Entry 6WY6 (X-ray diffraction, 1.77 A resolution); this record covers chains B and D.

== Chain B ==
Protein: Autophagy-related protein 8
Organism: Saccharomyces cerevisiae
UniProtKB: A6ZKM4 (ATG8_YEAS7); the author numbering skips numbers that UniProt does not, so the offset changes along the chain: 0-2 = UniProt 1-3; 4-116 = UniProt 4-116
Sequence (118 residues; each row starts with the number of its first residue; note: 1 number in that range is skipped by the numbering (no residue carries it; nothing is unmodelled there); numbers below 1 keep their minus sign (Gly-2 is residue -2)):
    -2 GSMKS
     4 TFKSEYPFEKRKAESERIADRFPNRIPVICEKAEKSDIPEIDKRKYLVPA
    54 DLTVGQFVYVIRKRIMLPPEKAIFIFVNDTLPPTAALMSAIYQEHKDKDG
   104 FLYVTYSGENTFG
Unresolved in the structure: -2 to 1
Sequence notes: expression tag (-2 to -1); engineered mutation Pro26 (Lys in A6ZKM4)
Swiss-Prot annotation at these positions:
  - site: Gly116 (Cleavage)
  - lipidation: Gly116 (Phosphatidylethanolamine amidated glycine)
From the paper describing this entry:
  - mutagenesis - K26P: increased stability (citing earlier work)
  - mutagenesis - Y49A/L50A: abolished binding to Ede1

== Chain D ==
Protein: EH domain-containing and endocytosis protein 1
UniProtKB: P34216 (EDE1_YEAST); residues 1220-1247 here = UniProt positions 1220-1247
Sequence (28 residues; numbered 1220 to 1247; the number before each row is that of its first residue):
  1220 ADSESEFENVANAGSMEQFETIDHKDLX
Unresolved in the structure: 1220-1225
Modified residues: Ala1220 (N-acetylalanine; AYA); XSN (L-alpha-asparagine) at position 1247
Sequence notes: engineered mutation XSN_1247 (Asp in P34216)

== Chain B / chain D interface ==
Residue-residue contacts (45):
  Ser7(B) - Phe1226(D)
  Glu8(B) - Phe1226(D)
  Tyr9(B) - Phe1226(D)
  Tyr9(B) - Glu1236(D)  hydrogen bond
  Pro10(B) - Phe1226(D)
  Glu12(B) - Ala1230(D)
  Lys13(B) - Ala1230(D)
  Lys13(B) - Asn1231(D)  hydrogen bond (side chain-backbone)
  Lys13(B) - Gly1233(D)  hydrogen bond (side chain-backbone)
  Ala16(B) - Ala1232(D)
  Glu17(B) - Ala1232(D)
  Glu17(B) - Ser1234(D)  hydrogen bond
  Glu17(B) - Phe1238(D)
  Arg20(B) - Ala1232(D)  hydrogen bond (side chain-backbone)
  Arg20(B) - Ser1234(D)  hydrogen bond
  Ile21(B) - Phe1238(D)  hydrophobic
  Arg28(B) - Ile1241(D)  hydrogen bond (side chain-backbone)
  Arg28(B) - Asp1242(D)  salt bridge
  Lys46(B) - Gln1237(D)
  Lys46(B) - Phe1238(D)
  Lys46(B) - Glu1239(D)  salt bridge
  Arg47(B) - Glu1236(D)  salt bridge
  Lys48(B) - Glu1236(D)  hydrogen bond (side chain-backbone)
  Lys48(B) - Phe1238(D)
  Lys48(B) - Glu1239(D)  hydrogen bond (backbone-backbone)
  Tyr49(B) - Phe1238(D)
  Tyr49(B) - Glu1239(D)
  Leu50(B) - Phe1238(D)  hydrophobic
  Leu50(B) - Glu1239(D)  hydrogen bond (backbone-backbone)
  Leu50(B) - Thr1240(D)
  Leu50(B) - Ile1241(D)  hydrogen bond (backbone-backbone)
  Pro52(B) - Ile1241(D)
  Pro52(B) - His1243(D)
  Asp54(B) - His1243(D)  salt bridge
  Leu55(B) - His1243(D)
  Gln59(B) - Leu1246(D)
  Phe60(B) - Ile1241(D)  hydrophobic
  Tyr62(B) - Asp1245(D)
  Tyr62(B) - Leu1246(D)
  Tyr62(B) - XSN_1247(D)
  Val63(B) - Ile1241(D)  hydrophobic
  Val63(B) - Leu1246(D)  hydrophobic
  Lys66(B) - Asp1245(D)  hydrogen bond (side chain-backbone)
  Arg67(B) - Glu1239(D)  salt bridge
  Phe104(B) - Phe1238(D)  hydrophobic
Interface residues without a listed pair, chain B (29 interface residues in all): Phe5, Pro30, Val51
Interface features reported in the paper:
  - hot spots on chain D (mutagenesis) - F1238A/I1241A: decreased binding to Autophagy-related protein 8 (chain B)

== Summary ==
Chain B and chain D form an interface of 29 and 17 residues respectively; the contacts include 12 hydrogen
bonds and 5 salt bridges. Polar contacts include Arg28(B)-Asp1242(D), Lys46(B)-Glu1239(D) and
Arg47(B)-Glu1236(D). The paper reports that K26P of chain B increases stability; Y49A/L50A of chain B abolish
binding to Ede1.
Here chain B is Autophagy-related protein 8 (Saccharomyces cerevisiae) and chain D is EH domain-containing and
endocytosis protein 1. Entry 6WY6 (Crystal structure of S. cerevisiae Atg8 in complex with Ede1 (1220-1247))
was determined by X-ray diffraction.
